PDB entry 4PP0 | X-ray diffraction, 1.57 A resolution | chain A

Chain A:
Molecule: Nopaline-binding periplasmic protein
Source organism: Agrobacterium tumefaciens
UniProt: P35120 (NOCT_AGRT5); numbering as in UniProt (aligned over 26-283)
Amino-acid sequence (265 residues; row label = number of the first residue in the row):
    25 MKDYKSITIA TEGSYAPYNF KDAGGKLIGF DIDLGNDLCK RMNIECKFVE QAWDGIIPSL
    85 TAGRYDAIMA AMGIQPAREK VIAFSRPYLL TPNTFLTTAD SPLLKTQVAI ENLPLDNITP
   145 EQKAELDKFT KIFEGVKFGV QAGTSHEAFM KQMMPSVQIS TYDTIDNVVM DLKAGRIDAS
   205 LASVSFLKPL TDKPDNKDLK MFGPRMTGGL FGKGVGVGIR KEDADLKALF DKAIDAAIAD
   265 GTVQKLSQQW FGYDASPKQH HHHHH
Disordered / not traced: 25-27, 282-289
Differences from the reference sequence: initiating methionine (25); engineered mutation N117 (Met in P35120); expression tag (284-289)
Small-molecule neighbours: Pyronopaline (OP1; 1-[(1S)-4-carbamimidamido-1-carboxybutyl]-5-oxo-D-proline): E36, Y39, Y42, N43, W77, A94, A95, M96, G97, R102, T115, N117, Q165, T168, S169, H170, A206, S207, S209, F235, V239
From the paper describing this entry:
  - mutagenesis - M117N: unchanged stability
  - binding site for Pyronopaline: H170
  - conformationally variable residues (side-chain flip): H170
  - specificity-determining residues: G97 (proposed by the authors, not directly observed)
  - specificity-determining residues: H170, S207 (by similarity / conservation)

Overview:
Chain A binds Pyronopaline. From the paper: a binding site for Pyronopaline at H170; M117N leaves stability
unchanged.
Chain A is Nopaline-binding periplasmic protein (Agrobacterium tumefaciens); the structure, Structure of the
PBP NocT-M117N in complex with pyronopaline, was determined by X-ray diffraction together with 5OVZ, 4P0I and
4POW from the same study.
